Entry 6FFX (X-ray diffraction, 2.50 A resolution); this record covers chains B and C of the 4 polymer chains in the assembly.

# Chain B (and C)
Name: Alcohol dehydrogenase
Organism: Rhodococcus sp. M8
Notes: chain C of this document is another copy of the same molecule, construct and numbering; everything in this record applies to it too
UniProtKB: A0A1Q8I6M1 (A0A1Q8I6M1_9NOCA); residue numbers follow UniProt; this construct covers 1-345
Amino-acid sequence (352 residues; row label = number of the first residue in the row):
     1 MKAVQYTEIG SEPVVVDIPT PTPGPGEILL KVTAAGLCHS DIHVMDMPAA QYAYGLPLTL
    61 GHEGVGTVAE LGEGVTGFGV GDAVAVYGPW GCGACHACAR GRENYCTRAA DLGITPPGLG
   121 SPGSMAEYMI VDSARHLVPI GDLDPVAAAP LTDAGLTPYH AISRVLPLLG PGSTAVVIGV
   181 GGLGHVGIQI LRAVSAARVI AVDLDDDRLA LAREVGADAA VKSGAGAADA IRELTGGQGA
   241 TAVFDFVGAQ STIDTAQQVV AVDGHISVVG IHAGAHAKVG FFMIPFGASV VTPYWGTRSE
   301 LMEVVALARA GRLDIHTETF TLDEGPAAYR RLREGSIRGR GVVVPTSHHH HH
Unresolved in the structure: 347-352
Sequence notes: engineered mutation His43 (Phe in A0A1Q8I6M1); expression tag (346-352)
Bound ions: Zn2+ site 1: Cys38, His62, Asp153; Zn2+ site 2: Cys92, Cys95, Cys98, Cys106
Residues lining bound ligands: NAD (nicotinamide-adenine-dinucleotide): Cys38, His39, Ser40, His43, Asp153, Thr157, Ile178, Gly179, Val180, Gly181, Gly182, Leu183, Gly184, Val202, Asp203, Leu204, Asp205, Arg208, Ser223, Phe246, Val247, Ser251, Thr252, Val269, Gly270, Ile271, Pro293, Tyr294, Trp295, Leu332, Gly339, Arg340

# Chain B / chain C interface
Residue-residue contacts - 65 pairs, chain B then chain C:
  Arg102(B) - Asp263(C)  salt bridge
  Tyr105(B) - Val262(C)  hydrophobic
  Tyr105(B) - Asp263(C)
  Tyr105(B) - Phe286(C)
  Tyr105(B) - Gly287(C)
  Thr107(B) - Gln238(C)  hydrogen bond
  Arg164(B) - Asp263(C)  salt bridge
  Arg164(B) - Gly287(C)  hydrogen bond (side chain-backbone)
  Gln238(B) - Thr107(C)  hydrogen bond
  Val262(B) - Tyr105(C)  hydrophobic
  Asp263(B) - Arg102(C)  salt bridge
  Asp263(B) - Tyr105(C)
  Asp263(B) - Arg164(C)  salt bridge
  Val268(B) - Phe281(C)
  Val269(B) - Phe281(C)
  Gly270(B) - Phe281(C)
  Ile271(B) - Phe281(C)  hydrophobic
  Ala275(B) - Gly280(C)
  His276(B) - Lys278(C)
  His276(B) - Val279(C)
  His276(B) - Gly280(C)
  His276(B) - Met283(C)
  Ala277(B) - Ala277(C)
  Ala277(B) - Lys278(C)
  Ala277(B) - Val279(C)  hydrogen bond (backbone-backbone)
  Lys278(B) - His276(C)
  Lys278(B) - Ala277(C)
  Val279(B) - His276(C)
  Val279(B) - Ala277(C)  hydrogen bond (backbone-backbone)
  Val279(B) - Val279(C)  hydrophobic
  Val279(B) - Val290(C)  hydrophobic
  Gly280(B) - Ala275(C)
  Gly280(B) - His276(C)
  Gly280(B) - Thr292(C)
  Phe281(B) - Val268(C)
  Phe281(B) - Val269(C)
  Phe281(B) - Gly270(C)
  Phe281(B) - Ile271(C)  hydrophobic
  Phe281(B) - Thr292(C)
  Phe281(B) - Pro293(C)
  Met283(B) - His276(C)
  Pro285(B) - Thr292(C)
  Phe286(B) - Tyr105(C)
  Phe286(B) - Thr292(C)
  Phe286(B) - Tyr294(C)  hydrophobic
  Gly287(B) - Tyr105(C)
  Gly287(B) - Arg164(C)  hydrogen bond (backbone-side chain)
  Gly287(B) - Val291(C)
  Gly287(B) - Thr292(C)  hydrogen bond (backbone-backbone)
  Ala288(B) - Val291(C)
  Ser289(B) - Val290(C)
  Ser289(B) - Val291(C)
  Val290(B) - Val279(C)  hydrophobic
  Val290(B) - Ser289(C)
  Val290(B) - Val290(C)  hydrogen bond (backbone-backbone)
  Val291(B) - Gly287(C)
  Val291(B) - Ala288(C)
  Val291(B) - Ser289(C)
  Thr292(B) - Gly280(C)
  Thr292(B) - Phe281(C)
  Thr292(B) - Pro285(C)
  Thr292(B) - Phe286(C)
  Thr292(B) - Gly287(C)  hydrogen bond (backbone-backbone)
  Pro293(B) - Phe281(C)
  Tyr294(B) - Phe286(C)  hydrophobic
Interface residues without a listed pair, chain B (32 interface residues in all): Arg108, Gly274, Ile284
Interface residues without a listed pair, chain C (33 interface residues in all): Arg108, Gly274, Phe282, Ile284

# In short
32 residues of chain B and 33 residues of chain C are in contact, with 9 hydrogen bonds and 4 salt bridges.
Polar pairs include Arg102(B)-Asp263(C), Arg164(B)-Asp263(C) and Thr107(B)-Gln238(C). Bound to chain B: NAD.
Cys38(B), His62(B) and Asp153(B) form the Zn2+ site 1.
Chain B and chain C are both Alcohol dehydrogenase (Rhodococcus sp. M8); the structure, Crystal structure of
R. ruber ADH-A, mutant F43H, was determined by X-ray diffraction (same publication as 6FFZ).
